PDB entry 8AXF | X-ray diffraction, 2.54 A resolution | chains Q and D of the 5 polymer chains in the assembly

[Chain Q]
Molecule: 42-nt RNA strand
Sequence (42 nucleotides; numbered 1 to 42; the number before each row is that of its first residue):
     1 UUUUUUUUUUUUUUUUUUUUUUUUUUUUUUUUUUUUUUUUUU
Metal / ion sites: Mg2+ site 1: U9, U10 (shared with 1 residue of chain A); Mg2+ site 2 near U19 (its only coordinating residue here); Mg2+ site 3: U30, U31 (shared with Gln182(D) of chain D)

[Chain D]
Molecule: Nucleocapsid protein
From: Emaravirus fici
Notes: fragment: nucleoprotein; engineered mutation(s): N45
UniProtKB: I2FFM8 (I2FFM8_9VIRU); residues 0-314 here correspond to UniProt positions 1-315 (UniProt number = residue number + 1)
Amino-acid sequence (315 residues; each row starts with the number of its first residue; numbering starts at 0):
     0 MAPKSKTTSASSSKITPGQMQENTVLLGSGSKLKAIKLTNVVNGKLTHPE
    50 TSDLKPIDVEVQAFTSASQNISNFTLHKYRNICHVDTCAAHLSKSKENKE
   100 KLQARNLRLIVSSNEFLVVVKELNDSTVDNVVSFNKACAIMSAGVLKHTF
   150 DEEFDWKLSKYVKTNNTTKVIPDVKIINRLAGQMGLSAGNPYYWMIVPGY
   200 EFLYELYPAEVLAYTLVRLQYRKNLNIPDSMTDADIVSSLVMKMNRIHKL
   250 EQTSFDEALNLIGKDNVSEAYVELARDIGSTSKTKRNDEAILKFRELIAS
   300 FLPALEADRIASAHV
Disordered / not traced: 0-51
Metal / ion sites: Mg2+: Gln182 (shared with U30(Q), U31(Q) of chain Q)
What the authors report for this chain:
  - binding site for the 42-nt RNA strand (chain Q): Phe201, Pro227

[Interface between chain Q and chain D]
Contacting residue pairs (56; chain Q residue first):
  U19(Q) with Phe63(D), base contact; Thr64(D), base contact; Ser65(D), hydrogen bond to the base
  U21(Q) with Ser67(D), base contact; Asn69(D), hydrogen bond to the base; Asn244(D), phosphate contact
  U22(Q) with Asn69(D), hydrogen bond to the base; Met241(D), phosphate contact; Asn244(D), hydrogen bond to the phosphate; Arg245(D), hydrogen bond to the phosphate
  U23(Q) with Leu122(D), sugar contact; Asn123(D), hydrogen bond to the sugar; Lys135(D), phosphate contact; Phe201(D), phosphate contact; Met241(D), phosphate contact; Lys242(D), phosphate contact; Arg245(D), salt bridge to the phosphate
  U24(Q) with Glu121(D), hydrogen bond to the phosphate; Leu122(D), sugar contact; Asn123(D), sugar contact; Ser132(D), hydrogen bond to the phosphate; Asn134(D), phosphate contact; Lys135(D), phosphate contact; Phe201(D), phosphate contact; Met241(D), base contact
  U25(Q) with Lys120(D), phosphate contact; Glu121(D), hydrogen bond to the phosphate; Asn134(D), hydrogen bond to the base; Ser238(D), base contact
  U26(Q) with Lys98(D), salt bridge to the phosphate; Asn134(D), hydrogen bond to the base; Met230(D), hydrogen bond to the sugar
  U27(Q) with Arg217(D), hydrogen bond to the base; Ile226(D), sugar contact; Pro227(D), sugar contact; Met230(D), sugar contact
  U28(Q) with Leu179(D), sugar contact; Pro197(D), base contact; Tyr213(D), base contact; Arg217(D), base contact; Leu224(D), hydrogen bond to the sugar; Asn225(D), sugar contact; Ile226(D), sugar contact
  U29(Q) with Ser94(D), hydrogen bond to the base; Lys95(D), hydrogen bond to the sugar; Arg178(D), hydrogen bond to the base; Leu179(D), sugar contact; Gln182(D), sugar contact; Pro197(D), base contact; Asn225(D), hydrogen bond to the phosphate
  U30(Q) with Arg178(D), sugar contact; Gly181(D), sugar contact; Gln182(D), sugar contact
  U31(Q) with Gln182(D), phosphate contact; Arg285(D), phosphate contact
  U32(Q) with Arg285(D), salt bridge to the phosphate
Also at the interface, not in a pair above, chain D (38 interface residues in all): Ala66, Asp234, Glu250, Lys282

[Overview]
13 residues of chain Q and 38 residues of chain D are in contact; the contacts include 18 hydrogen bonds and 3
salt bridges. Polar pairs include U19(Q)-Ser65(D), U21(Q)-Asn69(D) and U22(Q)-Asn69(D). From the paper: a
binding site for the 42-nt RNA strand (chain Q) at Phe201(D) and Pro227(D).
Here chain Q is a 42-nt RNA strand and chain D is Nucleocapsid protein (Emaravirus fici). Entry 8AXF (Crystal
structure of FMV N bound to 42-mer ssRNA) was determined by X-ray diffraction together with 8AX4 from the same
study.
